5WXF - chains U and P; structure by X-ray diffraction, 1.46 A resolution.

[Chain U]
Protein: Urokinase-type plasminogen activator chain B
From: Homo sapiens
Notes: EC 3.4.21.73
Reference sequence: P00749 (UROK_HUMAN); the construct lacks a stretch of the UniProt sequence and is renumbered around it, so the offset changes along the chain: 16-37 = UniProt 179-200; 38-60 = UniProt 205-227; 63-97 = UniProt 234-268; 98-110 = UniProt 271-283; 5 more segments
Amino-acid sequence (253 residues; row label = number of the first residue in the row; note: 1 number in that range is skipped by the numbering (no residue carries it; nothing is unmodelled there); a row labelled like 37A-37D holds insertion residues (37A, then the next letters in order)):
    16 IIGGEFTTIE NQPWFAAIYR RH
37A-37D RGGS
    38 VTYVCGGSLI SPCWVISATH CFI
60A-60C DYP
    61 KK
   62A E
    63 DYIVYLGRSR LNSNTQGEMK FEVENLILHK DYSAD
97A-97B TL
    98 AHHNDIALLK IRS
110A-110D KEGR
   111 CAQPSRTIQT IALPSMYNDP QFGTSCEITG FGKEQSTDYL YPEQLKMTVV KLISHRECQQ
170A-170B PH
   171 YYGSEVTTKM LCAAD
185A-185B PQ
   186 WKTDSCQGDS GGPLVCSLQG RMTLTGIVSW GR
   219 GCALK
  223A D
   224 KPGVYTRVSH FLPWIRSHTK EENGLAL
Not modelled in the structure: 244-250
Sequence notes: engineered mutation Ala122 (Cys299 in P00749), Gln145 (Asn322 in P00749)
Cystine bridges: Cys42-Cys58, Cys50-Cys111, Cys136-Cys201, Cys168-Cys182, Cys191-Cys220
UniProt features mapped onto this chain:
  - active site (Charge relay system): His57, Asp102, Ser195
  - modified residue: Ser146 (Phosphoserine)

[Chain P]
Protein: upain-2-2 peptide
Amino-acid sequence (12 residues; numbered 1 to 12; the number before each row is that of its first residue):
     1 CSWXGLENHA AC
Modified / non-standard residues: HRG (L-homoarginine) at position 4
Cystine bridges: Cys1-Cys12

[How chain U and chain P interact]
Pairs across the interface - 43 pairs, chain U then chain P:
  Arg35(U) - Asn8(P)  hydrogen bond
  Val41(U) - Glu7(P)
  Val41(U) - Asn8(P)
  Cys42(U) - Glu7(P)
  His57(U) - Gly5(P)  hydrogen bond (side chain-backbone)
  His57(U) - Glu7(P)  salt bridge
  His57(U) - His9(P)  hydrogen bond (backbone-side chain)
  Cys58(U) - Glu7(P)
  Cys58(U) - Asn8(P)  hydrogen bond (backbone-side chain)
  Phe59(U) - Asn8(P)
  Ile60(U) - His9(P)
  Asp60A(U) - Asn8(P)
  Asp60A(U) - His9(P)  salt bridge
  Asp60A(U) - Ala10(P)  hydrogen bond (side chain-backbone)
  Tyr60B(U) - Asn8(P)
  Tyr60B(U) - His9(P)
  Tyr60B(U) - Ala10(P)
  Tyr64(U) - Asn8(P)  hydrogen bond
  His99(U) - Gly5(P)
  Asp189(U) - HRG_4(P)
  Ser190(U) - HRG_4(P)
  Cys191(U) - HRG_4(P)
  Gln192(U) - Cys1(P)
  Gln192(U) - Ser2(P)
  Gln192(U) - Trp3(P)
  Gln192(U) - HRG_4(P)
  Gln192(U) - Glu7(P)
  Gly193(U) - Glu7(P)  hydrogen bond (backbone-side chain)
  Asp194(U) - Glu7(P)
  Ser195(U) - HRG_4(P)
  Ser195(U) - Gly5(P)
  Ser195(U) - Glu7(P)  hydrogen bond
  Val213(U) - HRG_4(P)
  Ser214(U) - HRG_4(P)
  Ser214(U) - Gly5(P)
  Trp215(U) - HRG_4(P)
  Gly216(U) - Trp3(P)
  Gly216(U) - HRG_4(P)
  Arg217(U) - Trp3(P)
  Gly219(U) - Trp3(P)
  Gly219(U) - HRG_4(P)
  Cys220(U) - HRG_4(P)
  Gly226(U) - HRG_4(P)
Other interface residues (no listed pair), chain U (33 interface residues in all): Lys143, Ser146, Tyr151, Ala221, Pro225, Val227, Tyr228
Other interface residues (no listed pair), chain P (10 interface residues in all): Leu6

[Summary]
Chain U and chain P form an interface of 33 and 10 residues respectively, with 8 hydrogen bonds and 2 salt
bridges. Polar pairs include His57(U)-Glu7(P), Asp60A(U)-His9(P) and Arg35(U)-Asn8(P). From UniProt: 3
active-site residues on chain U.
Chain U is Urokinase-type plasminogen activator chain B (Homo sapiens) and chain P is upain-2-2 peptide; the
structure, Crystal structure of uPA in complex with upain-2-2, was determined by X-ray diffraction (same
publication as 5WXO and 5WXP).
